Entry 6GYK (electron microscopy, 5.10 A resolution (low resolution: residue-level contacts below are approximate; hydrogen-bond / salt-bridge calls are withheld)); this record covers chains A and E of the 20 polymer chains in the assembly.

# Chain A
Protein: DNA-directed RNA polymerase II subunit RPB1
Organism: Saccharomyces cerevisiae (strain ATCC 204508 / S288c)
Notes: EC 2.7.7.6
Reference sequence: P04050 (RPB1_YEAST); residue numbers follow UniProt; this construct covers 1-1733
Chain sequence (1733 residues; row label = number of the first residue in the row):
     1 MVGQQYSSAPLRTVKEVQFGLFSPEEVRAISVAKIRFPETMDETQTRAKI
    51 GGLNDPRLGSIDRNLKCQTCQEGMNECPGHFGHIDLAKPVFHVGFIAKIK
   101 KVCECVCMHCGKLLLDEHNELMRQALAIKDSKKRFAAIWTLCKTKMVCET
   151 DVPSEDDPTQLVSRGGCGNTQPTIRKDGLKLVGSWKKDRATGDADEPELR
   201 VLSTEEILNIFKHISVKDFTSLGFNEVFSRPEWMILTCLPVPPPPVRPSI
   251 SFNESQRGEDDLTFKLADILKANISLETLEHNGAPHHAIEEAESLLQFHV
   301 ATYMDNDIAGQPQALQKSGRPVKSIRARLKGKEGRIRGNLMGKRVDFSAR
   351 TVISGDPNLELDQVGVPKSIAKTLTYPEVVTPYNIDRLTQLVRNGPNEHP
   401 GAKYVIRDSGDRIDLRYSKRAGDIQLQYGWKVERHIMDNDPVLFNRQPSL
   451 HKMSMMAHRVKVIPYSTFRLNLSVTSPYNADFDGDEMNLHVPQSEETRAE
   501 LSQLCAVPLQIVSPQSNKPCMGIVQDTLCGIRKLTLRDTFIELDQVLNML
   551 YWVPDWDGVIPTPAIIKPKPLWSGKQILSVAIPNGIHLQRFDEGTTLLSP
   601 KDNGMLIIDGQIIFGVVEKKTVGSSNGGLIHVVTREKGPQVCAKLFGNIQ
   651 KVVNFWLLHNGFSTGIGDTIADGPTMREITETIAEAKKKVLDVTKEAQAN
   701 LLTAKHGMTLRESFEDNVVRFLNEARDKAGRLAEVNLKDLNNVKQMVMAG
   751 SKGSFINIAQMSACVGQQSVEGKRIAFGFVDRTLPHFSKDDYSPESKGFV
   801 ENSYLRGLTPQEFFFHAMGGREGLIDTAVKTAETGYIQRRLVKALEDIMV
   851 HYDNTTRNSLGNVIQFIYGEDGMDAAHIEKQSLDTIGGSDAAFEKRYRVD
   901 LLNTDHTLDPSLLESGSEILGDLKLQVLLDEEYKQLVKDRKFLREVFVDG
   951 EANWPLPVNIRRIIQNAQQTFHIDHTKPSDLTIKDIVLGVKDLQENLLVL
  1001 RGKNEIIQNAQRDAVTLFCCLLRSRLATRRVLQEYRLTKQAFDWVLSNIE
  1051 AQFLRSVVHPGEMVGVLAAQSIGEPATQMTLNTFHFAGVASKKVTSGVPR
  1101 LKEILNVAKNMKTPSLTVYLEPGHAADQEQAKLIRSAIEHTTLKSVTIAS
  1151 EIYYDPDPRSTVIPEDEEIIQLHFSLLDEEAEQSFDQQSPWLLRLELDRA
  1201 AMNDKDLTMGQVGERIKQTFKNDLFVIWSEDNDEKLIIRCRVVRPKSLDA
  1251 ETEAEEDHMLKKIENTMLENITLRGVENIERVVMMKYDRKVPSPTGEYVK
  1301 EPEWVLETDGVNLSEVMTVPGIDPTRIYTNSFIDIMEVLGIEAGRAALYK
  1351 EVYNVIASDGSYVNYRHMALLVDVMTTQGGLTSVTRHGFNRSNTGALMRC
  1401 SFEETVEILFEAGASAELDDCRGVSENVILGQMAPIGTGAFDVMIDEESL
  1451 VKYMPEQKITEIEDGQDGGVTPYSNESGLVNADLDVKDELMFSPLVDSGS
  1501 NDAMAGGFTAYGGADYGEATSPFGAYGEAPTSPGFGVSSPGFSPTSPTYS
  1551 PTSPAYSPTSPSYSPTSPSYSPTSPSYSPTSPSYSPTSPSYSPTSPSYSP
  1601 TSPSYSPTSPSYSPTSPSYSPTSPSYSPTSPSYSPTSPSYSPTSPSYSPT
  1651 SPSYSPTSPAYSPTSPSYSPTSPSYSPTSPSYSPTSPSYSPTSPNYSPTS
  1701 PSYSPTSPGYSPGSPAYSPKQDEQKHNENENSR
Unresolved in the structure: 1-2, 155-163, 188-196, 1080-1092, 1176-1186, 1244-1253, 1453-1733
Ion coordination: Zn2+ site 1: Cys67, Cys70, Cys77, His80; Zn2+ site 2: Cys107, Cys110, Cys148, Cys167; Mg2+: Asp481, Asp485
Curated features (UniProtKB/Swiss-Prot):
  - region: Pro248 to Asp260 (Lid loop), Asn306 to Lys323 (Rudder loop), Pro810 to Glu822 (Bridging helix)
  - binding site (Zn(2+)): Cys67, Cys70, Cys77, His80, Cys107, Cys110, Cys148, Cys167
  - binding site (Mg(2+)): Asp481, Asp483, Asp485
  - modified residue: Thr1471 (Phosphothreonine)
  - cross-link (Glycyl lysine isopeptide (Lys-Gly)): Lys695 (interchain with G-Cter in ubiquitin), Lys1246 (interchain with G-Cter in ubiquitin), Lys1350 (interchain with G-Cter in ubiquitin)
  - natural variant: Ser1653 to Pro1659 (deletion: In strain: A364A)
  - mutagenesis: Lys1246 (K1246R: Impairs ubiquitination during transcription stress)

# Chain E
Protein: DNA-directed RNA polymerases I, II, and III subunit RPABC1
Organism: Saccharomyces cerevisiae (strain ATCC 204508 / S288c)
Reference sequence: P20434 (RPAB1_YEAST); residues 1-215 here = UniProt positions 1-215
Chain sequence (215 residues; numbered 1 to 215; the number before each row is that of its first residue):
     1 MDQENERNISRLWRAFRTVKEMVKDRGYFITQEEVELPLEDFKAKYCDSM
    51 GRPQRKMMSFQANPTEESISKFPDMGSLWVEFCDEPSVGVKTMKTFVIHI
   101 QEKNFQTGIFVYQNNITPSAMKLVPSIPPATIETFNEAALVVNITHHELV
   151 PKHIRLSSDEKRELLKRYRLKESQLPRIQRADPVALYLGLKRGEVVKIIR
   201 KSETSGRYASYRICM
Unresolved in the structure: 1-2

# How chain A and chain E interact
Contacting residue pairs (59):
  Arg857(A) - Tyr168(E)
  Arg857(A) - Leu170(E)
  Gly861(A) - Gln174(E)
  Val863(A) - Leu170(E)
  Val863(A) - Gln174(E)
  Val863(A) - Pro176(E)
  Phe866(A) - Tyr168(E)
  Phe866(A) - Tyr208(E)
  Phe866(A) - Ser210(E)
  Phe866(A) - Tyr211(E)
  Gly869(A) - Thr204(E)
  Glu870(A) - Ser202(E)
  Glu870(A) - Thr204(E)
  Glu870(A) - Ser205(E)
  Glu870(A) - Tyr208(E)
  Asp871(A) - Thr204(E)
  Phe942(A) - Gly206(E)
  Phe942(A) - Arg207(E)
  Val946(A) - Ser202(E)
  Val946(A) - Gly206(E)
  Phe947(A) - Glu203(E)
  Trp954(A) - Glu203(E)
  Asn1004(A) - Arg167(E)
  Ile1006(A) - Tyr168(E)
  Ile1006(A) - Tyr211(E)
  Asp1013(A) - Ser205(E)
  Asp1013(A) - Arg207(E)
  Met1317(A) - Val142(E)
  Thr1318(A) - Arg11(E)
  Pro1324(A) - Arg14(E)
  Pro1324(A) - Val142(E)
  Thr1325(A) - His146(E)
  Thr1325(A) - His147(E)
  Thr1325(A) - Glu148(E)
  Arg1326(A) - Glu148(E)
  Ile1327(A) - His147(E)
  Glu1337(A) - Pro183(E)
  Val1338(A) - Pro183(E)
  Leu1339(A) - His147(E)
  Leu1339(A) - Val150(E)
  Gly1340(A) - Asp182(E)
  Ile1341(A) - Asp182(E)
  Glu1342(A) - Leu149(E)
  Glu1342(A) - Pro151(E)
  Glu1342(A) - His153(E)
  Glu1342(A) - Ile198(E)
  Glu1342(A) - Arg200(E)
  Glu1342(A) - Arg212(E)
  Ala1343(A) - Leu149(E)
  Tyr1349(A) - Glu203(E)
  Tyr1365(A) - Ser202(E)
  Tyr1365(A) - Glu203(E)
  Tyr1365(A) - Thr204(E)
  Arg1366(A) - Thr204(E)
  Thr1376(A) - Arg212(E)
  Thr1377(A) - Pro176(E)
  Thr1377(A) - Arg177(E)
  Gln1378(A) - Arg177(E)
  Gly1379(A) - Arg177(E)
Interface residues without a listed pair, chain A (43 interface residues in all): Leu860, Asn862, Gln865, Ile867, Glu945, Ala1014, Thr1016, Leu1017, Ala1346
Interface residues without a listed pair, chain E (38 interface residues in all): Ala138, Val141, Ile144, Ser173, Ile178, Val184, Lys201, Ala209

# Overview
43 residues of chain A face 38 of chain E across their interface. The Zn2+ site 1 is built by Cys67(A),
Cys70(A), Cys77(A) and His80(A). UniProt lists 8 Zn2+-binding residues, 3 Mg2+-binding residues and one
mutagenesis site on chain A.
Chain A is DNA-directed RNA polymerase II subunit RPB1 and chain E is DNA-directed RNA polymerases I, II, and
III subunit RPABC1, both from Saccharomyces cerevisiae (strain ATCC 204508 / S288c); the structure, Structure
of a yeast closed complex (core CC1), was determined by electron microscopy together with 6GYL and 6GYM from
the same study.
